5U3I - chains A and C of the 4 polymer chains in the assembly; structure by X-ray diffraction, 1.95 A resolution.

== Chain A (and C) ==
Molecule: Hemoglobin subunit alpha
From: Homo sapiens
Notes: chain C of this document is another copy of the same molecule, construct and numbering; everything in this record applies to it too
UniProt: P69905 (HBA_HUMAN); residues 1-141 here correspond to UniProt positions 2-142 (UniProt number = residue number + 1)
Amino-acid sequence (141 residues; each row starts with the number of its first residue):
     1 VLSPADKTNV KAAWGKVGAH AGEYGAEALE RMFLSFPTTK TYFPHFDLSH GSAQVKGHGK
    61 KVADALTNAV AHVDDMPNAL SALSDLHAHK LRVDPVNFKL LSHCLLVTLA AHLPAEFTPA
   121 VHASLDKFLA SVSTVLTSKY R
Bound ions: heme Fe: His87 (together with carbon monoxide)
Residues lining bound ligands:
  - 7SJ (2-methoxy-5-({2-[1-(propan-2-yl)-1H-pyrazol-5-yl]pyridin-3-yl}methoxy)pyridine-4-carbaldehyde): Val1, Leu2, Ala130, Ser131, Thr134
  - carbon monoxide / heme: Met32, Thr39, Tyr42, Phe43, His45, Phe46, His58, Lys61, Val62, Ala65, Leu66, Leu83, His87, Leu91, Val93, Asn97, Phe98, Leu101, Leu105, Val132, Leu136
Swiss-Prot annotation at these positions:
  - binding site (O2): His58
  - binding site (heme b): His87
  - site: Thr8, Asn9 (Microbial infection: Cleavage), Lys11 (Not glycated), Ala13, Trp14 (Microbial infection: Cleavage), Tyr24, Gly25 (Microbial infection: Cleavage), Leu29, Glu30 (Microbial infection: Cleavage), His45, Phe46 (Microbial infection: Cleavage), Asp47, Leu48 (Microbial infection: Cleavage), Ser52, Ala53 (Microbial infection: Cleavage), Val55, Lys56 (Microbial infection: Cleavage), Lys56 (Not glycated), Gly59, Lys60 (Microbial infection: Cleavage), Lys60 (Not glycated), Lys90 (Not glycated), Leu91, Arg92 (Microbial infection: Cleavage), Lys99 (Not glycated), Leu106, Val107 (Microbial infection: Cleavage), Thr108, Leu109 (Microbial infection: Cleavage), Val121, His122 (Microbial infection: Cleavage), Ser133, Thr134 (Microbial infection: Cleavage)
  - modified residue: Ser3 (Phosphoserine), Lys7 (N6-succinyllysine), Thr8 (Phosphothreonine), Lys11 (N6-succinyllysine), Lys16 (N6-acetyllysine), Tyr24 (Phosphotyrosine), Ser35 (Phosphoserine), Lys40 (N6-succinyllysine), Ser49 (Phosphoserine), Ser102 (Phosphoserine), Thr108 (Phosphothreonine), Ser124 (Phosphoserine), Ser131 (Phosphoserine), Thr134 (Phosphothreonine), Thr137 (Phosphothreonine), Ser138 (Phosphoserine)
  - glycosylation (N-linked (Glc) (glycation) lysine): Lys7, Lys16, Lys40, Lys61
What the authors report for this chain:
  - binding site for 7SJ: Val1, Ser131

== Chain A / chain C interface ==
Pairs across the interface (11; chain A residue first):
  Val1(A) with Ser138(C), hydrogen bond (backbone-side chain); Tyr140(C), hydrophobic
  Ser3(A) with Tyr140(C)
  Pro4(A) with Tyr140(C)
  Lys127(A) with Ser138(C), hydrogen bond; Lys139(C), hydrogen bond (side chain-backbone)
  Ser138(A) with Val1(C)
  Lys139(A) with Lys127(C), hydrogen bond (backbone-side chain)
  Tyr140(A) with Val1(C), hydrophobic; Ser3(C); Pro4(C)
Interface residues without a listed pair, chain A (12 interface residues in all): Leu2, Asp6, Pro77, Val135, Arg141
Interface residues without a listed pair, chain C (13 interface residues in all): Leu2, Asp6, Pro77, Thr134, Val135, Arg141

== Summary ==
The interface between chain A and chain C involves 12 residues on one side and 13 on the other; the contacts
include 4 hydrogen bonds. Polar contacts include Val1(A)-Ser138(C), Lys127(A)-Ser138(C) and
Lys127(A)-Lys139(C). Chain A binds carbon monoxide / heme and compound 7SJ. The paper reports a binding site
for 7SJ at Val1(A) and Ser131(A).
Chain A and chain C are both Hemoglobin subunit alpha (Homo sapiens); the structure, CRYSTAL STRUCTURE OF
CARBONMONOXY HEMOGLOBIN S (LIGANDED SICKLE CELL HEMOGLOBIN) COMPLEXED WITH GBT compound 31, was determined by
X-ray diffraction (same publication as 5UFJ).
